PDB entry 4S1I | X-ray diffraction, 1.60 A resolution | chains A and B

Chain A:
Name: Pyridoxal kinase
From: Entamoeba histolytica
Notes: EC 2.7.1.35
Reference sequence: C4LVZ4 (C4LVZ4_ENTHI); numbering as in UniProt (aligned over 1-279)
Chain sequence (287 residues; numbered 1 to 287; the number before each row is that of its first residue):
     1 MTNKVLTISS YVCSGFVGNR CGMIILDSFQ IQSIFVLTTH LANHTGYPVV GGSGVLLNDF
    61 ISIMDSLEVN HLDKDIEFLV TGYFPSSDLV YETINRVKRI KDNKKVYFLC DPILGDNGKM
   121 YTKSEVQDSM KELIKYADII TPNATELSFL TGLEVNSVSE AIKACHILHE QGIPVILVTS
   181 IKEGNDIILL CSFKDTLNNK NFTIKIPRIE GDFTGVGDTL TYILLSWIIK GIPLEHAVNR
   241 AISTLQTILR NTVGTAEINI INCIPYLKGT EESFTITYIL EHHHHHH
Not modelled in the structure: 281-287
Differences from the reference sequence: expression tag (280-287)
Residues lining bound ligands: pyridoxal phosphate (PLP): S10, V12, V17, G18, L41, H44, T45, G46, Y83, I113, K119, Y121, T214, D218

Chain B:
Name: Pyridoxal kinase
From: Entamoeba histolytica
Notes: EC 2.7.1.35
Reference sequence: C4LVZ4 (C4LVZ4_ENTHI); numbering as in UniProt (aligned over 1-279)
Chain sequence (287 residues; numbered 1 to 287; the number before each row is that of its first residue):
     1 MTNKVLTISS YVCSGFVGNR CGMIILDSFQ IQSIFVLTTH LANHTGYPVV GGSGVLLNDF
    61 ISIMDSLEVN HLDKDIEFLV TGYFPSSDLV YETINRVKRI KDNKKVYFLC DPILGDNGKM
   121 YTKSEVQDSM KELIKYADII TPNATELSFL TGLEVNSVSE AIKACHILHE QGIPVILVTS
   181 IKEGNDIILL CSFKDTLNNK NFTIKIPRIE GDFTGVGDTL TYILLSWIIK GIPLEHAVNR
   241 AISTLQTILR NTVGTAEINI INCIPYLKGT EESFTITYIL EHHHHHH
Not modelled in the structure: 182-186, 281-287
Modified positions: C263 (s,s-(2-hydroxyethyl)thiocysteine; CME)
Differences from the reference sequence: expression tag (280-287)
Residues lining bound ligands: pyridoxal phosphate (PLP): S10, V12, V17, G18, L41, H44, T45, G46, Y83, I113, Y121, T214, D218

Interface between chain A and chain B:
Residue-residue contacts - 79 pairs, chain A then chain B:
  N3(A) with S14(B), hydrogen bond
  Y11(A) with M23(B); F35(B), hydrogen bond (side chain-backbone); L37(B)
  C13(A) with I34(B); F35(B), hydrogen bond (backbone-backbone); V36(B), hydrophobic
  S14(A) with N3(B), hydrogen bond
  R20(A) with D27(B), salt bridge; F35(B)
  M23(A) with Y11(B); M23(B), hydrophobic
  I24(A) with D27(B)
  D27(A) with R20(B), salt bridge; I24(B); I261(B); I264(B)
  Q30(A) with I261(B), hydrogen bond (side chain-backbone); N262(B); P265(B)
  Q32(A) with N259(B)
  I34(A) with C13(B)
  F35(A) with Y11(B), hydrogen bond (backbone-side chain); C13(B), hydrogen bond (backbone-backbone); R20(B)
  V36(A) with C13(B), hydrophobic
  L37(A) with Y11(B); L37(B), hydrophobic; H40(B), hydrogen bond (backbone-side chain)
  H40(A) with L37(B), hydrogen bond (side chain-backbone); V55(B); I63(B)
  A42(A) with I63(B); S66(B); L67(B)
  N43(A) with S66(B), hydrogen bond; N70(B), hydrogen bond; L72(B)
  Y47(A) with N70(B); L72(B)
  P48(A) with N70(B)
  V49(A) with S66(B), hydrogen bond (backbone-side chain); V69(B), hydrophobic; N70(B), hydrogen bond (backbone-side chain)
  V50(A) with S66(B)
  G51(A) with S62(B); I63(B); S66(B), hydrogen bond (backbone-side chain)
  G52(A) with S62(B), hydrogen bond (backbone-side chain); I63(B)
  S53(A) with D59(B), hydrogen bond
  V55(A) with H40(B)
  D59(A) with S53(B), hydrogen bond
  S62(A) with G51(B); G52(B), hydrogen bond (side chain-backbone)
  I63(A) with C13(B), hydrophobic; H40(B); A42(B); G51(B); G52(B)
  S66(A) with A42(B); N43(B), hydrogen bond; V49(B), hydrogen bond (side chain-backbone); V50(B); G51(B), hydrogen bond (side chain-backbone)
  L67(A) with A42(B)
  V69(A) with V49(B), hydrophobic
  N70(A) with N43(B), hydrogen bond; Y47(B); P48(B); V49(B), hydrogen bond (side chain-backbone)
  L72(A) with N43(B); Y47(B)
  N259(A) with Q32(B), hydrogen bond
  I261(A) with D27(B); Q30(B), hydrogen bond (backbone-side chain)
  N262(A) with Q30(B), hydrogen bond (backbone-side chain)
  I264(A) with D27(B)
  P265(A) with Q30(B)
Also at the interface, not in a pair above, chain A (42 interface residues in all): F16, I31, S33, L41
Also at the interface, not in a pair above, chain B (43 interface residues in all): M1, F16, I31, S33, L41

Summary:
The interface between chain A and chain B involves 42 residues on one side and 43 on the other; the contacts
include 26 hydrogen bonds and 2 salt bridges. Polar pairs include R20(A)-D27(B), D27(A)-R20(B) and
N3(A)-S14(B). Chain A binds pyridoxal phosphate.
Here chain A is Pyridoxal kinase and chain B is Pyridoxal kinase, both from Entamoeba histolytica. Entry 4S1I
(Pyridoxal Kinase of Entamoeba histolytica with PLP) was determined by X-ray diffraction (same publication as
4S1H and 4S1M).
